5UTI - chain A; structure by X-ray diffraction, 1.36 A resolution.

Chain A:
Name: Queuine tRNA-ribosyltransferase
Organism: Zymomonas mobilis subsp. mobilis ZM4
Notes: EC 2.4.2.29
Reference sequence: P28720 (TGT_ZYMMO); residue numbers follow UniProt; this construct covers 10-384
Amino-acid sequence (375 residues; row label = number of the first residue in the row):
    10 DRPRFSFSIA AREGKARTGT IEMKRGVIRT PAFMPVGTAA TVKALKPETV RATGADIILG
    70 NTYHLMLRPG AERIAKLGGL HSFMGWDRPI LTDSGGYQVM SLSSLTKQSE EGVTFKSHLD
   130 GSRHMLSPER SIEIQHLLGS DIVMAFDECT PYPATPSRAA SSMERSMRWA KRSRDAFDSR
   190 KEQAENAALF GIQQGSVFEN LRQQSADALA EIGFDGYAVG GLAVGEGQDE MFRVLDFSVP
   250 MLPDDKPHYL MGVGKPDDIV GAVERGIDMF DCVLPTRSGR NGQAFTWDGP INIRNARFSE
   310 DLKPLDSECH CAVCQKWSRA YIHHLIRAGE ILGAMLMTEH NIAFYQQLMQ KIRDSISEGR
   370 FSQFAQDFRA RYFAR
Not modelled in the structure: 10, 113-114, 384
Sequence notes: conflict Lys-312 (Thr in P28720)
Ion coordination: Zn2+: Cys-318, Cys-320, Cys-323, His-349
Small-molecule neighbours: L-canavanine (GGB): Asp-102, Ser-103, Tyr-106, Asp-156, Cys-158, Ile-201, Gln-203, Val-228, Gly-229, Gly-230, Leu-231, Ala-232, Val-233, Met-260, Gly-261
Curated features (UniProtKB/Swiss-Prot):
  - region (RNA binding): Gly-261 to Asp-267, Thr-285 to Arg-289
  - active site: Asp-102 (Proton acceptor), Asp-280 (Nucleophile)
  - binding site (substrate): Asp-102 to Tyr-106, Asp-156, Gln-203, Gly-230
  - binding site (Zn(2+)): Cys-318, Cys-320, Cys-323, His-349
  - mutagenesis: Ser-103 (S103A: Strongly reduces activity), Asp-156 (D156A: Abolishes catalytic activity), Asp-280 (D280N: Abolishes catalytic activity)
What the authors report for this chain:
  - conformationally variable residues (side-chain flip): Cys-158
  - binding site for L-canavanine: Asp-102, Asp-156, Gln-203, Gly-230, Leu-231, Ala-232, Met-260, Gly-261

In short:
Ligands of chain A: L-canavanine. Cys-318, Cys-320, Cys-323 and His-349 coordinate Zn2+. Curated annotation
(UniProt) lists active-site residues Asp-102 and Asp-280, 8 substrate-binding residues, 4 Zn2+-binding
residues and 3 mutagenesis sites. The paper reports a binding site for L-canavanine at Asp-102, Asp-156 and
Gln-203 among others; conformational variability at Cys-158.
Chain A is Queuine tRNA-ribosyltransferase (Zymomonas mobilis subsp. mobilis ZM4); the structure, Crystal
Structure of TGT in complex with fragment in preQ1 pocket, was determined by X-ray diffraction, deposited
together with 6FSO, 5V3C, 5N6F, 5UTJ and 5SW3.
